PDB entry 8PVU | electron microscopy, 3.50 A resolution | chains A and C of the 5 polymer chains in the assembly

Chain A (and C):
Protein: Deoxyhypusine synthase
From: Homo sapiens
Notes: EC 2.5.1.46; chain C of this document is another copy of the same molecule, construct and numbering; everything in this record applies to it too
Reference sequence: P49366 (DHYS_HUMAN); numbering as in UniProt (aligned over 1-369)
Chain sequence (370 residues; row label = number of the first residue in the row; numbering starts at 0):
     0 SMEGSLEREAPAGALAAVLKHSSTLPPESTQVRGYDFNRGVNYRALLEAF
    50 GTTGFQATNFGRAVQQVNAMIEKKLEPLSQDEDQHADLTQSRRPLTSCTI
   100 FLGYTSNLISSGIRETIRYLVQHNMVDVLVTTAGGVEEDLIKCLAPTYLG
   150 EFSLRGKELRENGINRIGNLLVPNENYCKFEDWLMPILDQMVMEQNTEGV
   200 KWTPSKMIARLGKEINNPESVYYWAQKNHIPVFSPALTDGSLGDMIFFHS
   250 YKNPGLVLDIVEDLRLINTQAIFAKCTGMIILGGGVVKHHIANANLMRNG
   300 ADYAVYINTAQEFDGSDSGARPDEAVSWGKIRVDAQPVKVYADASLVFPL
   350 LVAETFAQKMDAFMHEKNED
Unresolved in the structure: 0-28, 79-82, 363-369 (chain C: 0-28, 75-92, 149, 318-322, 360-369)
Sequence notes: expression tag (0)

How chain A and chain C interact:
Contacting residue pairs - 60 pairs, chain A then chain C:
  Thr-29(A) / Tyr-147(C)
  Thr-29(A) / Leu-148(C)  hydrogen bond (backbone-backbone)
  Gln-30(A) / Pro-145(C)
  Gln-30(A) / Thr-146(C)
  Val-31(A) / Thr-146(C)
  Arg-32(A) / Glu-114(C)  salt bridge
  Gly-33(A) / Gly-111(C)
  Tyr-34(A) / Glu-114(C)
  Asp-35(A) / Arg-117(C)  salt bridge
  Phe-36(A) / Tyr-118(C)  hydrophobic
  Val-40(A) / Gln-357(C)
  Tyr-42(A) / Tyr-42(C)  hydrophobic
  Tyr-42(A) / Leu-46(C)  hydrophobic
  Phe-49(A) / Leu-349(C)  hydrophobic
  Thr-52(A) / Ser-110(C)
  Thr-52(A) / Gly-111(C)  hydrogen bond (backbone-backbone)
  Phe-54(A) / Asn-106(C)
  Phe-54(A) / Ser-110(C)
  Phe-54(A) / Asn-168(C)  hydrogen bond (backbone-side chain)
  Phe-54(A) / Leu-169(C)  hydrophobic
  Phe-54(A) / Ser-344(C)
  Gln-55(A) / Asp-342(C)
  Gln-55(A) / Ser-344(C)
  Gln-55(A) / Leu-345(C)
  Ala-56(A) / Leu-345(C)  hydrophobic
  Thr-57(A) / Asn-168(C)
  Ser-110(A) / Thr-52(C)  hydrogen bond (backbone-side chain)
  Ser-110(A) / Gly-53(C)
  Ser-110(A) / Phe-54(C)
  Gly-111(A) / Gly-33(C)
  Gly-111(A) / Thr-52(C)
  Glu-114(A) / Gly-33(C)
  Glu-114(A) / Tyr-34(C)
  Thr-115(A) / Phe-36(C)
  Arg-117(A) / Asp-35(C)  salt bridge
  Arg-117(A) / Asn-37(C)  hydrogen bond
  Tyr-118(A) / Phe-36(C)
  Tyr-118(A) / Asn-37(C)
  Gln-121(A) / Asn-37(C)
  His-122(A) / Asn-37(C)
  Lys-141(A) / Val-31(C)
  Pro-145(A) / Gln-30(C)
  Thr-146(A) / Gln-30(C)
  Thr-146(A) / Val-31(C)
  Tyr-147(A) / Thr-29(C)
  Leu-148(A) / Thr-29(C)  hydrogen bond (backbone-backbone)
  Leu-148(A) / Val-31(C)  hydrophobic
  Leu-148(A) / Thr-51(C)
  Asn-168(A) / Gly-53(C)
  Asn-168(A) / Phe-54(C)  hydrogen bond (side chain-backbone)
  Leu-169(A) / Val-31(C)  hydrophobic
  Tyr-340(A) / Asp-342(C)
  Asp-342(A) / Gln-55(C)
  Ser-344(A) / Phe-49(C)
  Ser-344(A) / Gln-55(C)
  Ser-344(A) / Ala-56(C)
  Leu-345(A) / Phe-49(C)  hydrophobic
  Leu-345(A) / Gln-55(C)
  Val-351(A) / Phe-36(C)  hydrophobic
  Glu-353(A) / Tyr-42(C)  hydrogen bond
Interface residues without a listed pair, chain A (47 interface residues in all): Leu-45, Gly-53, Phe-59, Asn-106, Gly-149, Phe-151, Val-346, Pro-348, Ala-356, Gln-357
Interface residues without a listed pair, chain C (46 interface residues in all): Arg-32, Val-40, Leu-45, Asn-58, Phe-59, Arg-61, Ile-112, Glu-218, Val-346, Pro-348, Val-351, Ala-356

In short:
47 residues of chain A face 46 of chain C across their interface; the contacts include 8 hydrogen bonds and 3
salt bridges. Polar pairs include Arg-32(A)/Glu-114(C), Asp-35(A)/Arg-117(C) and Phe-54(A)/Asn-168(C).
Both chains are Deoxyhypusine synthase (Homo sapiens). Entry 8PVU (Cryo-EM structure of DHS-ERK2 complex with
1:1 stoichiometry refined in C1 symmetry) was determined by electron microscopy.
